5L61 - chains S and T of the 28 polymer chains in the assembly; structure by X-ray diffraction, 2.80 A resolution.

# Chain S
Molecule: Proteasome subunit alpha type-6
From: Saccharomyces cerevisiae (strain ATCC 204508 / S288c)
Notes: EC 3.4.25.1
UniProtKB: P40302 (PSA6_YEAST); residues 0-233 here correspond to UniProt positions 1-234 (UniProt number = residue number + 1)
Sequence (234 residues; numbered 0 to 233; the number before each row is that of its first residue; numbering starts at 0):
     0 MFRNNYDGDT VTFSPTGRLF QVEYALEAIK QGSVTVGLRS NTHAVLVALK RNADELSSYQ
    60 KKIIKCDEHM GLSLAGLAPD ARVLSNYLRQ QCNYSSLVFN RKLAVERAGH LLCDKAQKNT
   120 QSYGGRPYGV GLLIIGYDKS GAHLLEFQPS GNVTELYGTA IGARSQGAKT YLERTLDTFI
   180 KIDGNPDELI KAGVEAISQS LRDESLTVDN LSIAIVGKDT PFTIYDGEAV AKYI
Disordered / not traced: 0-2

# Chain T
Molecule: Probable proteasome subunit alpha type-7
From: Saccharomyces cerevisiae (strain ATCC 204508 / S288c)
Notes: EC 3.4.25.1
UniProtKB: P21242 (PSA7_YEAST); residues -3 to 284 here correspond to UniProt positions 1-288 (UniProt number = residue number + 4)
Sequence (288 residues; row label = number of the first residue in the row; numbers below 1 keep their minus sign (Met-3 is residue -3)):
    -3 MTSIGTGYDL SNSVFSPDGR NFQVEYAVKA VENGTTSIGI KCNDGVVFAV EKLITSKLLV
    57 PQKNVKIQVV DRHIGCVYSG LIPDGRHLVN RGREEAASFK KLYKTPIPIP AFADRLGQYV
   117 QAHTLYNSVR PFGVSTIFGG VDKNGAHLYM LEPSGSYWGY KGAATGKGRQ SAKAELEKLV
   177 DHHPEGLSAR EAVKQAAKII YLAHEDNKEK DFELEISWCS LSETNGLHKF VKGDLLQEAI
   237 DFAQKEINGD DDEDEDDSDN VMSSDDENAP VATNANATTD QEGDIHLE
Disordered / not traced: -3 to 1, 245-284

# Chain S / chain T interface
Contacting residue pairs - 63 pairs, chain S then chain T:
  Asn4(S) - Leu6(T)
  Tyr5(S) - Asp5(T)  hydrogen bond
  Tyr5(S) - Leu6(T)  hydrophobic
  Thr9(S) - Arg126(T)
  Val10(S) - Gln19(T)
  Val10(S) - Asn123(T)
  Val10(S) - Ser124(T)
  Val10(S) - Val125(T)
  Val10(S) - Arg126(T)
  Thr11(S) - Leu6(T)
  Thr11(S) - Gln19(T)
  Phe12(S) - Gln19(T)
  Phe12(S) - Tyr22(T)  hydrophobic
  Phe12(S) - Ala23(T)  hydrophobic
  Phe12(S) - Arg126(T)
  Phe12(S) - Pro127(T)
  Ser13(S) - Tyr22(T)
  Pro14(S) - Tyr22(T)  hydrophobic
  Pro14(S) - Lys25(T)
  Thr15(S) - Lys25(T)
  Gly16(S) - Tyr22(T)
  Gly16(S) - Lys25(T)
  Gly16(S) - Ala26(T)
  Leu18(S) - Leu77(T)  hydrophobic
  Leu18(S) - Arg126(T)
  His109(S) - Arg82(T)
  Cys112(S) - Arg82(T)
  Asp113(S) - Arg82(T)  salt bridge
  Asp113(S) - Asn86(T)
  Gln116(S) - Pro79(T)
  Gln116(S) - Asp80(T)
  Gln116(S) - His83(T)  hydrogen bond
  Gln116(S) - Arg126(T)
  Thr119(S) - Arg126(T)  hydrogen bond (backbone-side chain)
  Gln120(S) - His119(T)
  Gln120(S) - Val125(T)
  Gln120(S) - Arg126(T)  hydrogen bond (backbone-backbone)
  Gln120(S) - Pro127(T)
  Gln120(S) - Phe128(T)
  Ser121(S) - Ser124(T)
  Tyr122(S) - Ser124(T)  hydrogen bond (backbone-backbone)
  Ser149(S) - Pro79(T)
  Gly150(S) - Pro79(T)
  Asn151(S) - Ile78(T)
  Asn151(S) - Pro79(T)
  Thr153(S) - Leu55(T)
  Thr153(S) - Asn60(T)
  Glu154(S) - Val56(T)
  Glu154(S) - Lys59(T)
  Glu154(S) - Asn60(T)  hydrogen bond (backbone-side chain)
  Leu155(S) - Leu54(T)
  Leu155(S) - Leu55(T)
  Leu155(S) - Val56(T)
  Tyr156(S) - Leu54(T)  hydrogen bond (backbone-backbone)
  Tyr156(S) - Leu55(T)
  Tyr156(S) - Val56(T)
  Tyr156(S) - Pro57(T)
  Gly157(S) - Leu54(T)
  Lys168(S) - Leu54(T)
  Leu171(S) - Leu54(T)
  Glu172(S) - Ser52(T)  hydrogen bond
  Glu172(S) - Lys53(T)
  Leu175(S) - Lys53(T)
Also at the interface, not in a pair above, chain S (35 interface residues in all): Arg38, Glu105, Val152, Phe178
Also at the interface, not in a pair above, chain T (30 interface residues in all): Gly129

# Summary
35 residues of chain S face 30 of chain T across their interface; the contacts include 8 hydrogen bonds and 1
salt bridge. Polar contacts include Asp113(S)-Arg82(T), Tyr5(S)-Asp5(T) and Gln116(S)-His83(T).
Chain S is Proteasome subunit alpha type-6 and chain T is Probable proteasome subunit alpha type-7, both from
Saccharomyces cerevisiae (strain ATCC 204508 / S288c); the structure, Yeast 20S proteasome with human beta5c
(1-138) and human beta6 (99-132) in complex with epoxyketone inhibitor ..., was determined by X-ray
diffraction, deposited together with 5L52, 5L54, 5L55, 5L5A, 5L5B, 5L5D and 30 further entries.
